PDB entry 8ZC6 | electron microscopy, 6.85 A resolution (low resolution: residue-level contacts below are approximate; hydrogen-bond / salt-bridge calls are withheld) | chains A and C of the 18 polymer chains in the assembly

== Chain A (and C) ==
Name: Spike glycoprotein
Organism: Severe acute respiratory syndrome coronavirus 2
Notes: chain C of this document is another copy of the same molecule, construct and numbering; everything in this record applies to it too
UniProtKB: P0DTC2 (SPIKE_SARS2); aligned to UniProt positions 14-1202 over residues 17-1211 (the alignment contains insertions or deletions, so no single offset holds)
Amino-acid sequence (1238 residues; numbered 17 to 1260; 6 numbers in that range are skipped by the numbering (no residue carries them; nothing is unmodelled there); the number before each row is that of its first residue):
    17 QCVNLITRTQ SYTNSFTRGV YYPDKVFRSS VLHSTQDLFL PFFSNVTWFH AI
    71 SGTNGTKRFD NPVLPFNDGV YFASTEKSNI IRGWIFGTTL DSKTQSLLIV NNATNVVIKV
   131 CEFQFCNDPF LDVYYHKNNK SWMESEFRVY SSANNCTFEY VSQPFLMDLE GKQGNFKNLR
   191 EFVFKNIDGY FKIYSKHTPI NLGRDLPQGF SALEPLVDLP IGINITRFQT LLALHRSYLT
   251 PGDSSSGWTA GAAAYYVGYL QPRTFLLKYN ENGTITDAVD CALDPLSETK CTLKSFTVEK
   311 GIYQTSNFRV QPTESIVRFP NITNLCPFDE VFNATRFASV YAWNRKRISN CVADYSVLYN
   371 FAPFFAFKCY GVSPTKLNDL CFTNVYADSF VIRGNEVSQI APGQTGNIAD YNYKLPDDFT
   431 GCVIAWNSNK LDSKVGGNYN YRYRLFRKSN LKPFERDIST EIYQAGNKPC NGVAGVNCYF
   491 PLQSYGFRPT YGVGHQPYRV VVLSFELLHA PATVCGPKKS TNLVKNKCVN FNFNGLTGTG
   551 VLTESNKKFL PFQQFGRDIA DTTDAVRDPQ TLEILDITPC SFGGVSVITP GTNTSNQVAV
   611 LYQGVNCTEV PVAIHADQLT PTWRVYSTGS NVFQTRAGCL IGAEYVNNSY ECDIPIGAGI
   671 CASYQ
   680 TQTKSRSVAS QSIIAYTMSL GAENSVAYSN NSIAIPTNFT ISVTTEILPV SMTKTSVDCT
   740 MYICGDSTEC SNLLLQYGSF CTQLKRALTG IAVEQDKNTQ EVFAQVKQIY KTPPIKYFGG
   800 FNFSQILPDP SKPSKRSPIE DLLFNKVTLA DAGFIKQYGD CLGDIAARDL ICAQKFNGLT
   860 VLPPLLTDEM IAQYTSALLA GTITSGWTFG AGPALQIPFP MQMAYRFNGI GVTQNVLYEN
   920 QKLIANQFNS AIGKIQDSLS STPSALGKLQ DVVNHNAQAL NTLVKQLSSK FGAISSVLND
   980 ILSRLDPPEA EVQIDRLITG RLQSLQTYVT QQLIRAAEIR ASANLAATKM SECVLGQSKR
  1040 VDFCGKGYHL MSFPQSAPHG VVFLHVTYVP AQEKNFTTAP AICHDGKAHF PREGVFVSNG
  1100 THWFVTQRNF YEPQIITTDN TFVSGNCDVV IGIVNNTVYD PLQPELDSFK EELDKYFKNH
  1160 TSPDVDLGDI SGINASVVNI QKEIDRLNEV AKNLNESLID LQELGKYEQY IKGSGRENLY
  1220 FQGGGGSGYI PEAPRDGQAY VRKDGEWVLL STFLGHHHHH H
Not modelled in the structure: 17-26, 71-81, 97-98, 143-154, 161-167, 177-186, 211-215, 248-262, 621-640, 680-690, 828-855, 1148-1260 (chain C: 17-26, 71-81, 96-99, 143-153, 161-167, 177-186, 211-214, 246-261, 621-640, 680-690, 828-855, 1148-1260)
Disulfide bonds: Cys291-Cys301, Cys336-Cys361, Cys379-Cys432, Cys391-Cys525, Cys480-Cys488, Cys538-Cys590, Cys617-Cys649, Cys662-Cys671, Cys738-Cys760, Cys743-Cys749, Cys1032-Cys1043, Cys1082-Cys1126
Glycans and other covalent adducts: N-acetylglucosamine (NAG) linked to Asn61, Asn122, Asn282, Asn331, Asn616, Asn709, Asn717, Asn801, Asn1098
Sequence notes: variant Ile22 (Thr19 in P0DTC2), Ser27 (Ala in P0DTC2), Asp142 (Gly in P0DTC2), Gly213 (Val in P0DTC2), Asp339 (Gly in P0DTC2), Phe371 (Ser in P0DTC2), Pro373 (Ser in P0DTC2), Phe375 (Ser in P0DTC2), Ala376 (Thr in P0DTC2), Asn405 (Asp in P0DTC2), Ser408 (Arg in P0DTC2), Asn417 (Lys in P0DTC2), Lys440 (Asn in P0DTC2), Arg452 (Leu in P0DTC2), Asn477 (Ser in P0DTC2), Lys478 (Thr in P0DTC2), Ala484 (Glu in P0DTC2), Val486 (Phe in P0DTC2), Arg498 (Gln in P0DTC2), Tyr501 (Asn in P0DTC2), His505 (Tyr in P0DTC2), Gly614 (Asp in P0DTC2), Tyr655 (His in P0DTC2), Lys683 (Asn679 in P0DTC2), Lys764 (Asn in P0DTC2), Tyr796 (Asp in P0DTC2), His954 (Gln in P0DTC2), Lys969 (Asn in P0DTC2); engineered mutation Pro817 (Phe in P0DTC2), Pro892 (Ala in P0DTC2), Pro899 (Ala in P0DTC2), Pro942 (Ala in P0DTC2), Pro986 (Lys in P0DTC2), Pro987 (Val in P0DTC2); expression tag (1212-1260)

== Interface between chain A and chain C ==
Contacting residue pairs - 123 pairs, chain A then chain C:
  Gln314(A) - Thr768(C)
  Asn317(A) - Asp737(C)
  Arg319(A) - Met740(C)
  Arg319(A) - Asp745(C)
  Gln321(A) - Asp745(C)
  Asn360(A) - Phe168(C)
  Pro521(A) - Asp198(C)
  Pro521(A) - Tyr200(C)
  Lys558(A) - Asn282(C)
  Phe559(A) - Phe43(C)
  Leu560(A) - Gly283(C)
  Phe562(A) - Tyr38(C)
  Phe562(A) - Lys41(C)
  Phe562(A) - Glu224(C)
  Phe562(A) - Pro225(C)
  Gln563(A) - Lys41(C)
  Gln563(A) - Val42(C)
  Gln563(A) - Phe43(C)
  Gln563(A) - Gly283(C)
  Gln564(A) - Lys41(C)
  Phe565(A) - Lys41(C)
  Phe565(A) - Val42(C)
  Phe565(A) - Phe43(C)
  Gly566(A) - Phe43(C)
  Arg567(A) - Val42(C)
  Arg567(A) - Phe43(C)
  Arg567(A) - Arg44(C)
  Ile569(A) - Val47(C)
  Ala570(A) - Val963(C)
  Asp571(A) - Lys964(C)
  Phe592(A) - Asp737(C)
  Phe592(A) - Asn856(C)
  Phe592(A) - Gly857(C)
  Phe592(A) - Leu858(C)
  Phe592(A) - Thr859(C)
  Gln613(A) - Leu861(C)
  Pro665(A) - Leu864(C)
  Ile666(A) - Leu864(C)
  Gly667(A) - Pro863(C)
  Gly667(A) - Leu864(C)
  Ala668(A) - Pro863(C)
  Ala668(A) - Leu864(C)
  Gly669(A) - Leu864(C)
  Gly669(A) - Met869(C)
  Met697(A) - Leu865(C)
  Met697(A) - Tyr873(C)
  Leu699(A) - Ile788(C)
  Leu699(A) - Met869(C)
  Leu699(A) - Gln872(C)
  Leu699(A) - Tyr873(C)
  Gly700(A) - Lys786(C)
  Ala701(A) - Gln787(C)
  Ala701(A) - Ile788(C)
  Glu702(A) - Ile788(C)
  Glu702(A) - Lys790(C)
  Asn703(A) - Gln787(C)
  Asn703(A) - Ile788(C)
  Asn703(A) - Tyr789(C)
  Val705(A) - Thr883(C)
  Val705(A) - Gln895(C)
  Ala706(A) - Gln895(C)
  Tyr707(A) - Pro792(C)
  Tyr707(A) - Ile794(C)
  Tyr707(A) - Phe797(C)
  Tyr707(A) - Thr883(C)
  Tyr707(A) - Ile896(C)
  Tyr707(A) - Pro897(C)
  Tyr707(A) - Phe898(C)
  Asn709(A) - Ile794(C)
  Ser711(A) - Gln895(C)
  Ser711(A) - Pro897(C)
  Ile712(A) - Gln895(C)
  Ile712(A) - Met900(C)
  Ala713(A) - Leu894(C)
  Ala713(A) - Gln895(C)
  Pro715(A) - Leu894(C)
  Gln957(A) - Arg765(C)
  Thr961(A) - Ser758(C)
  Thr961(A) - Gln762(C)
  Gln965(A) - Gly757(C)
  Gln965(A) - Ser758(C)
  Gln965(A) - Phe759(C)
  Ser968(A) - Gln755(C)
  Ser968(A) - Tyr756(C)
  Ser968(A) - Gly757(C)
  Lys969(A) - Gln755(C)
  Phe970(A) - Gln755(C)
  Phe970(A) - Phe759(C)
  Gly971(A) - Gln755(C)
  Gly971(A) - Tyr756(C)
  Pro987(A) - Gly413(C)
  Thr1006(A) - Gln1005(C)
  Ile1013(A) - Leu1012(C)
  Arg1039(A) - Glu1031(C)
  Arg1039(A) - Arg1039(C)
  Val1040(A) - Ser1030(C)
  Val1040(A) - Leu1034(C)
  Asp1041(A) - Gly889(C)
  Asp1041(A) - Ser1030(C)
  Lys1045(A) - Gln784(C)
  Lys1045(A) - Gly889(C)
  Gly1046(A) - Ala890(C)
  Tyr1047(A) - Trp886(C)
  Tyr1047(A) - Ala890(C)
  Val1068(A) - Gly891(C)
  Pro1069(A) - Ala890(C)
  Pro1069(A) - Pro892(C)
  Ala1070(A) - Pro892(C)
  Glu1072(A) - Pro892(C)
  Glu1072(A) - Ala893(C)
  Glu1072(A) - Leu894(C)
  Asn1074(A) - Gln895(C)
  Pro1079(A) - Tyr917(C)
  Phe1089(A) - Tyr917(C)
  Val1094(A) - Tyr904(C)
  Arg1107(A) - Tyr904(C)
  Arg1107(A) - Asn907(C)
  Ser1123(A) - Asn914(C)
  Val1128(A) - Tyr917(C)
  Val1128(A) - Glu918(C)
  Val1129(A) - Tyr917(C)
  Ile1130(A) - Gln920(C)
  Leu1141(A) - Leu1141(C)
Other interface residues (no listed pair), chain A (89 interface residues in all): Thr547, Thr549, Lys557, Thr572, Arg646, Ala647, Ile670, Cys671, Ser704, Ser708, Gly999, Gln1002, Thr1009, Phe1042, Pro1090, Arg1091, Gly1093, Phe1121, Gly1124, Leu1145
Other interface residues (no listed pair), chain C (88 interface residues in all): Gly199, Gly232, Thr284, Tyr796, Pro862, Thr887, Gln913, Ser967, Asn978, Thr1009, Ala1016, Thr1027, Gly1035, Glu1144, Ser1147

== Overview ==
The interface between chain A and chain C involves 89 residues on one side and 88 on the other. Covalently
linked N-acetylglucosamine: at Asn61(A), Asn122(A), Asn282(A), Asn331(A), Asn616(A) and Asn709(A) and 3 more.
Chain A and chain C are both Spike glycoprotein (Severe acute respiratory syndrome coronavirus 2); the
structure, SARS-CoV-2 Omicron BA.4 spike trimer (6P) in complex with D1F6 Fab, head-to-head aggregate, was
determined by electron microscopy (same publication as 8ZBY, 8ZBZ, 8ZC0, 8ZC1, 8ZC2, 8ZC3, 8ZC4 and 8ZC5).
